PDB entry 1CCG | X-ray diffraction, 2.10 A resolution | chain A

== Chain A ==
Molecule: Cytochrome C peroxidase
Source organism: Saccharomyces cerevisiae
Notes: EC 1.11.1.5
Reference sequence: P00431 (CCPR_YEAST); residues 4-294 here correspond to UniProt positions 71-361 (UniProt number = residue number + 67)
Chain sequence (291 residues; each row starts with the number of its first residue):
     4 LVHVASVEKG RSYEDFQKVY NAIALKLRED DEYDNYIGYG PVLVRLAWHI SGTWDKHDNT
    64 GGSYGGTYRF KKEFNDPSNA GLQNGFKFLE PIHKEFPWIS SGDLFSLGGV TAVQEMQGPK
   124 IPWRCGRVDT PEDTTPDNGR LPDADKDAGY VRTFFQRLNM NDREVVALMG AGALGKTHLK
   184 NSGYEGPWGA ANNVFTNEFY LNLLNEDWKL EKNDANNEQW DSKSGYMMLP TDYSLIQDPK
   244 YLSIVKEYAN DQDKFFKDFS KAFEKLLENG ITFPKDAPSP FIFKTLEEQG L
Sequence notes: conflict Ile53 (Thr120 in P00431), Gly152 (Asp219 in P00431), Gly175 (His242 in P00431)
Ligand contacts: heme (HEM): Pro44, Val45, Val47, Arg48, Trp51, Pro145, Asp146, Ala147, Phe158, Leu171, Met172, Ala174, Leu177, Gly178, Lys179, Thr180, His181, Asn184, Ser185, Tyr187, Trp191, Leu232, Thr234, Phe262, Phe266
UniProt features mapped onto this chain:
  - active site: His52 (Proton acceptor), Trp191 (Tryptophan radical intermediate)
  - site: Arg48 (Transition state stabilizer)
  - modified residue: Tyr153 (Phosphotyrosine)

== Overview ==
Bound to chain A: heme. Curated annotation (UniProt) lists active-site residues His52 and Trp191.
Chain A is Cytochrome C peroxidase (Saccharomyces cerevisiae); the structure, Construction of a bis-aquo heme
enzyme and replacement with exogenous ligand, was determined by X-ray diffraction, deposited together with
1CCE.
